PDB entry 4WYI | X-ray diffraction, 2.50 A resolution | chain A

Chain A:
Molecule: Monogalactosyldiacylglycerol synthase 1, chloroplastic
Organism: Arabidopsis thaliana
Notes: EC 2.4.1.46
UniProt: O81770 (MGDG1_ARATH); residues 137-533 here = UniProt positions 137-533
Sequence (408 residues; row label = number of the first residue in the row):
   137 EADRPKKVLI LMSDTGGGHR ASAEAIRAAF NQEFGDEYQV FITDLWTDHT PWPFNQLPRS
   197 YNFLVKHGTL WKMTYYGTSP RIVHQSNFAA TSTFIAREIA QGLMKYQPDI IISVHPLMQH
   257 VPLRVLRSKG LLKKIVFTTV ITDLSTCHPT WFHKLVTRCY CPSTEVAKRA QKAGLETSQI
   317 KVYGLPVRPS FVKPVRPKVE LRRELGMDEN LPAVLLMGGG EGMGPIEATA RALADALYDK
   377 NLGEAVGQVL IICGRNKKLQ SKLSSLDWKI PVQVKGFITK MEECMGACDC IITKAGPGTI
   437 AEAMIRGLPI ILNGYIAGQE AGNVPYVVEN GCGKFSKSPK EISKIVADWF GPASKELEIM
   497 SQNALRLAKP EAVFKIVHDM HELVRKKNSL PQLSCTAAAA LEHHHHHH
Disordered / not traced: 137-138, 182-230, 524-544
Construct notes: expression tag (534-544)
Curated features (UniProtKB/Swiss-Prot):
  - region: Gln-192 to Ser-215 (Required for binding to diacyl glycerol)
  - binding site (a 1,2-diacyl-sn-glycero-3-phospho-(1'-sn-glycerol)): His-155, Pro-189
  - binding site (UDP): His-155, Arg-324, Phe-413, Ile-414, Gly-434 to Glu-438, Glu-456

Overview:
From UniProt: residues binding 1,2-diacyl-sn-glycero-3-phospho-(1'-sn-glycerol) His-155 and Pro-189 and 10
UDP-binding residues.
Chain A is Monogalactosyldiacylglycerol synthase 1, chloroplastic (Arabidopsis thaliana); the structure, The
crystal structure of Arabidopsis thaliana galactolipid synthase, MGD1 (apo-form), was determined by X-ray
diffraction (same publication as 4X1T).
